Entry 5D0I (X-ray diffraction, 1.90 A resolution); this record covers chain A.

Chain A:
Molecule: RING finger protein 165
Organism: Homo sapiens
UniProt: Q6ZSG1 (RN165_HUMAN); residues 255-346 here = UniProt positions 255-346
Amino-acid sequence (97 residues; row label = number of the first residue in the row):
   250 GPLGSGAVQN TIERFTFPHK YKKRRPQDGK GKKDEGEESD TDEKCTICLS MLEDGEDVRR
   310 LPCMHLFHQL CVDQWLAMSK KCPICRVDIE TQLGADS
Disordered / not traced: 250-258, 272-290, 340-346
Differences from the reference sequence: expression tag (250-254)
UniProt features mapped onto this chain:
  - zinc finger: Cys294 to Arg335 (RING-type)
  - region (Ubiquitin binding): Phe266 to His268, Arg309 to Met313
  - binding site (Zn(2+)): Cys294, Cys297, His317, Cys320
Bound ions: Zn2+ site 1: Cys294, Cys297, His317, Cys320; Zn2+ site 2: Cys312, His314, Cys331, Cys334

Overview:
Cys294, Cys297, His317 and Cys320 coordinate Zn2+ site 1. Cys312, His314, Cys331 and Cys334 coordinate Zn2+
site 2. UniProt lists 4 Zn2+-binding residues.
Chain A is RING finger protein 165 (Homo sapiens); the structure, Structure of RING finger protein 165, was
determined by X-ray diffraction.
